Entry 6ES2 (X-ray diffraction, 2.95 A resolution); this record covers chains A and K of the 3 polymer chains in the assembly.

Chain A:
Molecule: 18-nt DNA strand
Sequence (18 nucleotides; each row starts with the number of its first residue):
     1 TTGTGTTTTA TTGCCTCC

Chain K:
Protein: Homeobox protein CDX-2
Organism: Homo sapiens
UniProt: Q99626 (CDX2_HUMAN); residue numbers follow UniProt; this construct covers 186-256
Amino-acid sequence (71 residues; each row starts with the number of its first residue):
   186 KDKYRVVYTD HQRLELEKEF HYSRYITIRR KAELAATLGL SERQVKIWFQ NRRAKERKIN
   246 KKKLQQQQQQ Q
Disordered / not traced: 186
Reported in the primary citation:
  - binding site for the 18-nt DNA strand (chain A): Arg-228

Interface between chain A and chain K:
Residue-residue contacts - 18 pairs, chain A then chain K:
  DT7(A) with Lys-243(K), salt bridge to the phosphate
  DT8(A) with Arg-190(K), hydrogen bond to the phosphate; Arg-198(K), hydrogen bond to the phosphate
  DT9(A) with Arg-190(K), hydrogen bond to the sugar; Val-191(K), sugar contact; Val-192(K), phosphate contact; Tyr-193(K), hydrogen bond to the phosphate; Arg-198(K), salt bridge to the phosphate; Asn-236(K), base contact
  DA10(A) with Tyr-189(K), sugar contact; Arg-190(K), phosphate contact; Val-191(K), hydrogen bond to the phosphate; Tyr-193(K), hydrogen bond to the phosphate; Gln-229(K), hydrogen bond to the phosphate; Ile-232(K), base contact; Asn-236(K), hydrogen bond to the base
  DT11(A) with Arg-228(K), salt bridge to the phosphate; Ile-232(K), base contact
Also at the interface, not in a pair above, chain K (13 interface residues in all): Trp-233, Lys-240

Overview:
5 residues of chain A face 13 of chain K across their interface, with 8 hydrogen bonds and 3 salt bridges.
Polar contacts include DA10(A)/Asn-236(K), DT9(A)/Arg-190(K) and DT8(A)/Arg-190(K). The paper reports a
binding site for the 18-nt DNA strand (chain A) at Arg-228(K).
Chain A is an 18-nt DNA strand and chain K is Homeobox protein CDX-2 (Homo sapiens); the structure, Structure
of CDX2-DNA(CAA), was determined by X-ray diffraction together with 6ES3 from the same study.
